Entry 7X5F (X-ray diffraction, 2.60 A resolution); this record covers chains B and C of the 4 polymer chains in the assembly.

[Chain B]
Name: Nuclear factor erythroid 2-related factor 2
From: Homo sapiens
Reference sequence: Q16236 (NF2L2_HUMAN); numbering as in UniProt (aligned over 452-560)
Amino-acid sequence (113 residues; row label = number of the first residue in the row):
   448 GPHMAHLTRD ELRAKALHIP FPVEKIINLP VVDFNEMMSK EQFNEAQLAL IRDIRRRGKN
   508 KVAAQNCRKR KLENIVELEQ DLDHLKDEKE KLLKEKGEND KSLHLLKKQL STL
Unresolved in the structure: 448-453, 559-560
Sequence notes: expression tag (448-451)
Reported in the primary citation:
  - mutagenesis - D457A, F481A, R499M, R502M (30-fold), R504M (30-fold): decreased binding to DNA
  - mutagenesis - Q489A, R503M: unchanged binding to DNA
  - mutagenesis - D500A: increased binding to DNA
  - mutagenesis - F481A, R502M, R504M: abolished signaling
  - mutagenesis - D457A (50%-70%), R499M (50%-70%), D500A (50%-70%), R503M (50%-70%): decreased signaling
  - mutagenesis - Q489A: unchanged signaling
  - specificity-determining residues: Asn507 (from molecular simulation)
  - specificity-determining residues: Ala510 (citing earlier work)

[Chain C]
Molecule: Synthetic DNA
Sequence (16 nucleotides; each row starts with the number of its first residue; numbering starts at 0):
     0 GCTGCTGAGT CACTGT

[Chain B / chain C interface]
Residue-residue contacts (12):
  Arg503(B) - DC10(C)  salt bridge to the phosphate
  Arg504(B) - DT9(C)  salt bridge to the phosphate
  Arg504(B) - DC10(C)  phosphate contact
  Asn507(B) - DT9(C)  base contact
  Asn507(B) - DC10(C)  hydrogen bond to the base
  Asn507(B) - DA11(C)  base contact
  Lys508(B) - DG8(C)  phosphate contact
  Ala511(B) - DT9(C)  base contact
  Gln512(B) - DG8(C)  hydrogen bond to the phosphate
  Arg515(B) - DA7(C)  base contact
  Arg515(B) - DG8(C)  hydrogen bond to the base
  Arg515(B) - DT9(C)  base contact
Interface residues without a listed pair, chain B (8 interface residues in all): Asp500

[Overview]
8 residues of chain B and 5 residues of chain C are in contact; the contacts include 3 hydrogen bonds and 2
salt bridges. Among the polar pairs are Asn507(B)-DC10(C), Arg515(B)-DG8(C) and Gln512(B)-DG8(C). From the
paper: D457A, F481A and R499M of chain B, among others, reduce binding to DNA; specificity determinants
Asn507(B) and Ala510(B); 8 substitutions were tested in all.
Here chain B is Nuclear factor erythroid 2-related factor 2 (Homo sapiens) and chain C is Synthetic DNA. Entry
7X5F (Nrf2-MafG heterodimer bound with CsMBE2) was determined by X-ray diffraction, deposited together with
7X5E and 7X5G.
